Entry 7VAU (electron microscopy, 3.30 A resolution); this record covers chains B and D of the 12 polymer chains in the assembly.

Chain B:
Name: V-type ATP synthase alpha chain
Source organism: Thermus thermophilus HB8
Notes: EC 7.1.2.2
UniProt: Q56403 (VATA_THET8); numbering as in UniProt (aligned over 1-578)
Chain sequence (578 residues; numbered 1 to 578; the number before each row is that of its first residue):
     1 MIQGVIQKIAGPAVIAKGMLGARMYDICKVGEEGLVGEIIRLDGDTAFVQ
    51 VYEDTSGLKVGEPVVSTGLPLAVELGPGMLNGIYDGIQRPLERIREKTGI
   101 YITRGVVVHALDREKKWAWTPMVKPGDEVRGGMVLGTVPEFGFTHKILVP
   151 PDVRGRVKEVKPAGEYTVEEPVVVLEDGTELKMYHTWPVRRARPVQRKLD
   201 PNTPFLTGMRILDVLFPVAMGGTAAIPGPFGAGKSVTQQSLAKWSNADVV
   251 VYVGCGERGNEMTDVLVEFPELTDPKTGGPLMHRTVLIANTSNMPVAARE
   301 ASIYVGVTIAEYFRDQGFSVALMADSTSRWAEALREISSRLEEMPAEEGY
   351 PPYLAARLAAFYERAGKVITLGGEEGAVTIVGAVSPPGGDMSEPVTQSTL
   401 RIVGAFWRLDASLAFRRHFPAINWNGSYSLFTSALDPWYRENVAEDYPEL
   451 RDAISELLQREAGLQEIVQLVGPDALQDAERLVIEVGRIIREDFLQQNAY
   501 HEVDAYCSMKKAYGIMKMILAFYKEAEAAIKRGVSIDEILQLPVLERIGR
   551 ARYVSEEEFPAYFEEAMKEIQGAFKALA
Not modelled in the structure: 33
Construct notes: conflict Ala-232 (Ser in Q56403), Ser-235 (Thr in Q56403)

Chain D:
Name: V-type ATP synthase beta chain
Source organism: Thermus thermophilus HB8
UniProt: Q56404 (VATB_THET8); residues 1-478 here = UniProt positions 1-478
Chain sequence (478 residues; numbered 1 to 478; the number before each row is that of its first residue):
     1 MDLLKKEYTGITYISGPLLFVENAKDLAYGAIVDIKDGTGRVRGGQVIEV
    51 SEEYAVIQVFEETTGLDLATTSVSLVEDVARLGVSKEMLGRRFNGIGKPI
   101 DGLPPITPEKRLPITGLPLNPVARRKPEQFIQTGISTIDVMNTLVRGQKL
   151 PIFSGSGLPANEIAAQIARQATVRPDLSGEGEKEEPFAVVFAAMGITQRE
   201 LSYFIQEFERTGALSRSVLFLNKADDPTIERILTPRMALTVAEYLAFEHD
   251 YHVLVILTDMTNYCEALREIGAAREEIPGRRGYPGYMYTDLATIYERAGV
   301 VEGKKGSVTQIPILSMPDDDRTHPIPDLTGYITEGQIQLSRELHRKGIYP
   351 PIDPLPSLSRLMNNGVGKGKTREDHKQVSDQLYSAYANGVDIRKLVAIIG
   401 EDALTENDRRYLQFADAFERFFINQGQQNRSIEESLQIAWALLSMLPQGE
   451 LKRISKDHIGKYYGQKLEEIWGAPQALD
Not modelled in the structure: 1-4, 475-478

Chain B / chain D interface:
Pairs across the interface (73):
  Gln-7(B) with Ser-51(D); Glu-52(D)
  Lys-8(B) with Glu-49(D), salt bridge; Val-50(D); Ser-51(D)
  Ile-9(B) with Tyr-29(D), hydrophobic; Glu-49(D); Val-50(D), hydrogen bond (backbone-backbone)
  Gly-11(B) with Tyr-29(D)
  Lys-17(B) with Glu-52(D), salt bridge
  Thr-55(B) with Tyr-29(D)
  Ser-56(B) with Tyr-29(D)
  Gly-57(B) with Ala-28(D); Tyr-29(D), hydrogen bond (backbone-backbone)
  Leu-58(B) with Ala-28(D); Tyr-29(D), hydrogen bond (backbone-backbone)
  Lys-59(B) with Asp-26(D), salt bridge; Ala-28(D)
  Val-60(B) with Val-50(D), hydrophobic; Glu-52(D)
  Leu-91(B) with Asn-120(D); Val-122(D), hydrophobic
  Glu-92(B) with Val-122(D)
  Arg-95(B) with Asn-120(D); Val-122(D); Ala-123(D); Glu-302(D)
  Ile-100(B) with Leu-119(D); Asn-120(D), hydrogen bond (backbone-backbone); Val-301(D), hydrophobic
  Tyr-101(B) with Leu-117(D); Pro-118(D); Leu-119(D), hydrophobic; Glu-243(D)
  Ile-102(B) with Leu-117(D); Pro-118(D), hydrogen bond (backbone-backbone)
  Phe-230(B) with Arg-360(D)
  Arg-258(B) with Glu-296(D); Gly-330(D), hydrogen bond (side chain-backbone); Tyr-331(D); Ile-332(D), hydrogen bond (side chain-backbone); Thr-333(D), hydrogen bond (side chain-backbone)
  Gly-259(B) with Glu-296(D), hydrogen bond (backbone-side chain)
  Asn-260(B) with Pro-127(D); Gly-147(D); Lys-149(D); Glu-334(D), hydrogen bond; Leu-361(D)
  Thr-263(B) with Arg-124(D); Arg-125(D)
  Asp-264(B) with Lys-126(D), salt bridge
  Leu-266(B) with Pro-121(D)
  Ser-292(B) with Tyr-288(D), hydrogen bond; Ala-292(D); Glu-296(D)
  Asn-293(B) with Pro-118(D); Glu-296(D)
  Met-294(B) with Pro-121(D), hydrophobic
  Arg-299(B) with Tyr-288(D); Thr-289(D)
  Ser-328(B) with Tyr-331(D)
  Arg-329(B) with Tyr-288(D), hydrogen bond; Tyr-331(D), hydrogen bond (side chain-backbone)
  Glu-332(B) with Tyr-288(D)
  Glu-336(B) with Gly-285(D); Tyr-286(D); Thr-289(D), hydrogen bond
  Ser-339(B) with Gly-285(D)
  Arg-340(B) with Tyr-286(D)
  Glu-348(B) with Arg-280(D), salt bridge
  Ser-385(B) with Tyr-331(D)
  Pro-387(B) with Tyr-331(D), hydrophobic
  Phe-415(B) with Arg-453(D)
Also at the interface, not in a pair above, chain B (48 interface residues in all): Ala-10, Asp-54, Ile-83, Ile-94, Gly-99, Thr-103, Glu-257, Glu-261, Thr-291, Glu-342
Also at the interface, not in a pair above, chain D (48 interface residues in all): Lys-25, Ile-48, Val-79, Thr-115, Phe-247, Glu-275, Ile-277, Thr-293, Asp-327, Leu-358

Overview:
Chain B and chain D each contribute 48 residues to their interface; the contacts include 14 hydrogen bonds and
5 salt bridges. Polar contacts include Lys-8(B)/Glu-49(D), Lys-17(B)/Glu-52(D) and Lys-59(B)/Asp-26(D).
Here chain B is V-type ATP synthase alpha chain and chain D is V-type ATP synthase beta chain, both from
Thermus thermophilus HB8. Entry 7VAU (V1EG of V/A-ATPase from Thermus thermophilus at low ATP concentration,
state2-2) was determined by electron microscopy together with 7VAI, 7VAJ, 7VAK, 7VAL, 7VAM, 7VAN and 11
further entries from the same study.
